Entry 6MDN (electron microscopy, 4.40 A resolution (low resolution: residue-level contacts below are approximate; hydrogen-bond / salt-bridge calls are withheld)); this record covers chains A and F of the 11 polymer chains in the assembly.

== Chain A (and F) ==
Protein: Vesicle-fusing ATPase
From: Cricetulus griseus
Notes: EC 3.6.4.6; chain F of this document is another copy of the same molecule, construct and numbering; everything in this record applies to it too
UniProt: P18708 (NSF_CRIGR); numbering as in UniProt (aligned over 1-723)
Amino-acid sequence (768 residues; numbered -23 to 744; the number before each row is that of its first residue; numbers below 1 keep their minus sign (Met-23 is residue -23)):
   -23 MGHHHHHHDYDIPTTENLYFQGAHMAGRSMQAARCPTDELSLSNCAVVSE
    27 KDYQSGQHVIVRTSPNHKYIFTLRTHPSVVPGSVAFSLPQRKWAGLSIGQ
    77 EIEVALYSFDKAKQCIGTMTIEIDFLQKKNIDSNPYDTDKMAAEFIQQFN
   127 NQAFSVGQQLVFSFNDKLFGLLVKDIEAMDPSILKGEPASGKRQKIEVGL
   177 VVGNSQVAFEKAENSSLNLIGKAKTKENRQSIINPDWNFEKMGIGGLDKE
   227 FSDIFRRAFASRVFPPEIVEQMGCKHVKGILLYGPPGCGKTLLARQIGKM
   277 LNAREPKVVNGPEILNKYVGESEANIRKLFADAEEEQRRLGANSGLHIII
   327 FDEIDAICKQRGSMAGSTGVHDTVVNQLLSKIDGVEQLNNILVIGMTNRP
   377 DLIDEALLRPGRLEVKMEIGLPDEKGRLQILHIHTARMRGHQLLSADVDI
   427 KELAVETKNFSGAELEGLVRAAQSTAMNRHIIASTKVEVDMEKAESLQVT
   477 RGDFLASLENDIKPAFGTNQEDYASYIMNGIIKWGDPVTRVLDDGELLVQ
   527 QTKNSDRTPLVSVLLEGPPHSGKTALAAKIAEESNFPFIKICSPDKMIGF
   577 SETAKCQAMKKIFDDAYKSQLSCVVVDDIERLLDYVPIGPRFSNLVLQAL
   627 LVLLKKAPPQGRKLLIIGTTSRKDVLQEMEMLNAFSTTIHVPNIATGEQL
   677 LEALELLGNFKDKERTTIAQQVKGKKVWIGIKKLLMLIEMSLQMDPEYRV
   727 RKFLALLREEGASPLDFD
Unresolved in the structure: -23 to 210, 460-476, 739-744 (chain F: -23 to 218, 240-250, 331-346, 374-397, 415-421, 458-470, 739-744)
Sequence notes: initiating methionine (-23); expression tag (-22 to 0, 724-744); conflict Ile458 (Lys in P18708)
UniProt features mapped onto this chain:
  - binding site (ATP): Asn505 to Trp510, Pro545 to Leu552
  - binding site (Mg(2+)): Thr550
  - modified residue: Lys105 (N6-acetyllysine), Ser207 (Phosphoserine), Tyr259 (Phosphotyrosine), Ser569 (Phosphoserine)
Small-molecule neighbours:
  - ADP (adenosine-5'-diphosphate): Gly219, Ile220, Gly221, Pro262, Gly263, Cys264, Gly265, Lys266, Thr267, Leu268, Asp328, Ile406, His410, Gly438, Ala439, Glu442
  - ATP (adenosine-5'-triphosphate), molecule 1: Leu355, Asp359, Arg385, Arg388
  - ATP, molecule 2: Met504, Asn505, Gly506, Ile507, Ile508, Lys509, Trp510, Val514, Pro545, His546, Ser547, Gly548, Lys549, Thr550, Ala551, Asp604, Ser647, Ile707, Lys708, Leu711
From the paper describing this entry:
  - mutagenesis - Y294A, Y294L: decreased catalytic activity on SNARE complex
  - mutagenesis - Y294A (31 +/- 5 ATP min-1), Y294L (26 +/- 2 ATP min-1): unchanged catalytic activity on ATP

== How chain A and chain F interact ==
Residue-residue contacts (37; chain A residue first):
  Ser501(A) - Pro635(F)
  Asn505(A) - Arg533(F)
  His546(A) - Lys631(F)
  His546(A) - Asn659(F)
  Pro570(A) - Val628(F)
  Asp571(A) - Val628(F)
  Asp571(A) - Lys632(F)
  Ile574(A) - Lys586(F)
  Ile574(A) - Ala625(F)
  Ile574(A) - Val628(F)
  Ile574(A) - Leu629(F)
  Arg607(A) - Gln624(F)
  Arg607(A) - Leu627(F)
  Asp610(A) - Gln624(F)
  Tyr611(A) - Gln624(F)
  Val612(A) - Phe618(F)
  Val612(A) - Gln624(F)
  Pro613(A) - Glu656(F)
  Ile614(A) - Phe618(F)
  Ile614(A) - Glu654(F)
  Ile614(A) - Met655(F)
  Arg617(A) - Pro616(F)
  Arg617(A) - Phe618(F)
  Arg648(A) - Glu656(F)
  Lys708(A) - Lys631(F)
  Lys709(A) - Ser662(F)
  Met712(A) - Thr534(F)
  Met712(A) - Ser662(F)
  Glu715(A) - Gln527(F)
  Glu715(A) - Ser531(F)
  Glu715(A) - Asp532(F)
  Glu715(A) - Thr534(F)
  Met716(A) - Leu524(F)
  Met716(A) - Thr663(F)
  Gln719(A) - Gln526(F)
  Gln719(A) - Gln527(F)
  Gln719(A) - Asn530(F)
Interface residues without a listed pair, chain A (23 interface residues in all): Met504, Gly575, Asn685
Interface residues without a listed pair, chain F (32 interface residues in all): Val537, Cys582, Arg617, Asn620, Leu623, Ala633, Phe661

== Overview ==
23 residues of chain A face 32 of chain F across their interface. Ligands of chain A: ATP and ADP. The paper
reports that Y294A and Y294L of chain A reduce catalytic activity on SNARE complex; Y294A and Y294L of chain A
leave catalytic activity on ATP unchanged.
Both chains are Vesicle-fusing ATPase (Cricetulus griseus). Entry 6MDN (The 20S supercomplex engaging the
SNAP-25 N-terminus (class 2)) was determined by electron microscopy, deposited together with 6MDM, 6MDO and
6MDP.
